Entry 3DYO (X-ray diffraction, 1.80 A resolution); this record covers chains A and B of the 4 polymer chains in the assembly.

Chain A (and B):
Name: Beta-galactosidase
From: Escherichia coli K12
Notes: EC 3.2.1.23; chain B of this document is another copy of the same molecule, construct and numbering; everything in this record applies to it too
Reference sequence: P00722 (BGAL_ECOLI); residues 9-1023 here correspond to UniProt positions 10-1024 (UniProt number = residue number + 1)
Amino-acid sequence (1023 residues; row label = number of the first residue in the row):
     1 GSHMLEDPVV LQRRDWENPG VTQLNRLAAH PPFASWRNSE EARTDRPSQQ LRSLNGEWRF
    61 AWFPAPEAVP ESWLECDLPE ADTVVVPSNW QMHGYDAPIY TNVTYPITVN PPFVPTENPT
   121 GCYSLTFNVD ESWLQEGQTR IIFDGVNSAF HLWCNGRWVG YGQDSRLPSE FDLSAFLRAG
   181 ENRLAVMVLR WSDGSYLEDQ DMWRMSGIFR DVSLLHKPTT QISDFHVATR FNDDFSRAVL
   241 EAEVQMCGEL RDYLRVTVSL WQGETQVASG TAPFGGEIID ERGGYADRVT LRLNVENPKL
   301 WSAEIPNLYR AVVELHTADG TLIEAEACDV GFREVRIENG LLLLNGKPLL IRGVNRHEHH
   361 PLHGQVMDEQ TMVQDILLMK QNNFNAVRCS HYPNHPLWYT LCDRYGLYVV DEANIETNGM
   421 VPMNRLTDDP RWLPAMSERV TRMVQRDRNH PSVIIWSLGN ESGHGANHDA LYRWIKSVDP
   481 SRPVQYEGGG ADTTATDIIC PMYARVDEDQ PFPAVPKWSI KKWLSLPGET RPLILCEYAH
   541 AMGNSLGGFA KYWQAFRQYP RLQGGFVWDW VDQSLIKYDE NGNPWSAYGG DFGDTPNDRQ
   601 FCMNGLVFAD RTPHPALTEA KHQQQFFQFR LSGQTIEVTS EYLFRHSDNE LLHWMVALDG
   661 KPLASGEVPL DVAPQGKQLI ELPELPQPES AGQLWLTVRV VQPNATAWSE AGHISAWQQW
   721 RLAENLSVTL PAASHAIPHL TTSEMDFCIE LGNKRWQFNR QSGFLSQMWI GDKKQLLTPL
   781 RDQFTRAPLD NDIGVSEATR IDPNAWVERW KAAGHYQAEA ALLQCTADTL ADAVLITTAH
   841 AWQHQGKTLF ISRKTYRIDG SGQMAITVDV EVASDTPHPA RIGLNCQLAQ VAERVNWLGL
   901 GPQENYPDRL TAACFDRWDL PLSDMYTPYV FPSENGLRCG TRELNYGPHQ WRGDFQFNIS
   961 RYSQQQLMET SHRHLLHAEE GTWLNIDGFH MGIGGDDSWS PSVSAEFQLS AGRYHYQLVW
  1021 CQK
Disordered / not traced: 1-12
Differences from the reference sequence: expression tag (1-8); engineered mutation N418 (His419 in P00722)
Metal / ion sites: Mg2+ site 1: D15, N18, V21, Q163, D193; Na+ site 1: D201, F601, N604 (together with 1-methylethyl 1-thio-galactoside); Mg2+ site 2: E416, N418, E461; Na+ site 2: F556, Y559, L562; Na+ site 3 near N597 (its only coordinating residue here); Mg2+ site 3 near Q718 (its only coordinating residue here); Na+ site 4: P932, L967, T970
Small-molecule neighbours:
  - 1-methylethyl 1-thio-galactoside (IPT; 1-methylethyl 1-thio-beta-D-galactopyranoside), molecule 1: N102, V103, D201, E461, M502, Y503, E537, H540, W568, F601, N604, V795, W999
  - 1-methylethyl 1-thio-galactoside (IPT), molecule 2: R230, F231, N232, R237, A238, V239
  - 1-methylethyl 1-thio-galactoside (IPT), molecule 3: E304, I305, P306, Y642, R645, D648, E650, Q702, T706, W708
Curated features (UniProtKB/Swiss-Prot):
  - active site: E461 (Proton donor), E537 (Nucleophile)
  - binding site (substrate): N102, D201, E461, E537 to H540, N604, W999
  - binding site (Na(+)): D201, F601, N604
  - binding site (Mg(2+)): E416, E461, N597
  - site: H357 (Transition state stabilizer), H391 (Transition state stabilizer), W999 (Important for ensuring that an appropriate proportion of lactose is converted to allolactose)
Reported in the primary citation:
  - binding site for 1-methylethyl 1-thio-galactoside: N102
  - mutagenesis - H418N: decreased binding to 1-methylethyl 1-thio-galactoside
  - catalytic residues: E461, E537 (citing earlier work)
  - mutagenesis - H418N (8x): decreased binding to Na+
  - mutagenesis - H418N: increased binding to Mg2+
  - mutagenesis - H418N: decreased catalytic activity
  - mutagenesis - H418N: decreased binding to IPTG

How chain A and chain B interact:
Residue-residue contacts (67):
  N339(A) with P527(B); G528(B)
  L341(A) with P527(B), hydrophobic
  D507(A) with Q558(B), hydrogen bond (backbone-side chain)
  D509(A) with Q558(B), hydrogen bond
  S519(A) with Q558(B)
  K521(A) with Y559(B)
  K522(A) with Q558(B), hydrogen bond (side chain-backbone); Y559(B), hydrogen bond (backbone-side chain)
  L524(A) with S525(B)
  S525(A) with L524(B); S525(B); Y559(B); R561(B), hydrogen bond (backbone-side chain)
  P527(A) with N339(B); L341(B), hydrophobic; P560(B)
  G528(A) with N339(B), hydrogen bond (backbone-side chain)
  Q558(A) with D507(B), hydrogen bond (side chain-backbone); D509(B), hydrogen bond; S519(B); K522(B), hydrogen bond (backbone-side chain)
  Y559(A) with K521(B); K522(B), hydrogen bond (side chain-backbone); S525(B)
  R561(A) with S525(B), hydrogen bond (side chain-backbone)
  Q693(A) with S874(B), hydrogen bond
  R721(A) with S874(B)
  L722(A) with S874(B)
  A723(A) with D875(B)
  E724(A) with K847(B), hydrogen bond (backbone-side chain); A873(B); S874(B), hydrogen bond (side chain-backbone); D875(B), hydrogen bond (backbone-side chain)
  L726(A) with I851(B), hydrophobic; E871(B); A873(B)
  S727(A) with I851(B)
  V728(A) with A841(B), hydrophobic; T848(B)
  D828(A) with L830(B); A831(B), hydrogen bond (side chain-backbone)
  L830(A) with D828(B); L830(B), hydrophobic
  A831(A) with D828(B)
  K847(A) with E724(B), hydrogen bond (side chain-backbone)
  T848(A) with L726(B); V728(B)
  I851(A) with L726(B), hydrophobic; S727(B)
  R857(A) with D828(B), salt bridge
  D869(A) with H1015(B), salt bridge; Q1017(B)
  E871(A) with L726(B)
  A873(A) with E724(B); L726(B)
  S874(A) with Q693(B), hydrogen bond; L722(B); E724(B), hydrogen bond (backbone-side chain)
  D875(A) with A723(B); E724(B), hydrogen bond (side chain-backbone)
  R942(A) with R1013(B)
  D954(A) with R1013(B), salt bridge
  R1013(A) with R942(B); D954(B), salt bridge
  H1015(A) with D869(B), salt bridge; H1015(B), hydrogen bond
Also at the interface, not in a pair above, chain A (49 interface residues in all): L526, P560, L730, L823, T829, L835, A841, L849, F850, R853, V872
Also at the interface, not in a pair above, chain B (48 interface residues in all): L526, R721, L730, L823, T829, Q843, L849, R853, V872

Overview:
49 residues of chain A face 48 of chain B across their interface; the contacts include 21 hydrogen bonds and 5
salt bridges. Among the polar pairs are R857(A)-D828(B), D869(A)-H1015(B) and D954(A)-R1013(B). The paper
reports catalytic residues E461(A) and E537(A); H418N of chain A reduces binding to 1-methylethyl
1-thio-galactoside.
Chain A and chain B are both Beta-galactosidase (Escherichia coli K12); the structure, E. coli (lacZ)
beta-galactosidase (H418N) in complex with IPTG, was determined by X-ray diffraction together with 3E1F, 3DYM
and 3DYP from the same study.
